Entry 4OLV (X-ray diffraction, 2.50 A resolution); this record covers chains G and H of the 3 polymer chains in the assembly.

Chain G:
Name: Envelope glycoprotein gp160
Organism: Human immunodeficiency virus 1
Reference sequence: Q0ED31 (B1NCW8_9HIV1); the construct has insertions or renumbered stretches relative to UniProt, so the offset changes along the chain: 44-123 = UniProt 43-122; 199-301 = UniProt 201-303; 324-355 = UniProt 325-356; 357-397 = UniProt 357-397; 1 more segments
Sequence (353 residues; numbered 44 to 492; 96 numbers in that range are skipped by the numbering (no residue carries them; nothing is unmodelled there); the number before each row is that of its first residue):
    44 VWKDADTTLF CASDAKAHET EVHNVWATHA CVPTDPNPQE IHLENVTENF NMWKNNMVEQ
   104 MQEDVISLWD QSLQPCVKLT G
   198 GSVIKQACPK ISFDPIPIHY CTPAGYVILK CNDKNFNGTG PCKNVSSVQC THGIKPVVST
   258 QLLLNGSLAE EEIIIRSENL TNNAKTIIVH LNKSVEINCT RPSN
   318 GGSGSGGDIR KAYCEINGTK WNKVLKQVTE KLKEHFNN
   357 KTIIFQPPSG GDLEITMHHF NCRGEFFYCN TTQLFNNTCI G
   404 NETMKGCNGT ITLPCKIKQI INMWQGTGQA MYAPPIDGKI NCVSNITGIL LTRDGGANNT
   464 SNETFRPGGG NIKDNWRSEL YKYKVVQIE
Disordered / not traced: 318-324, 404-407
Disulfide bonds: Cys-54/Cys-74, Cys-119/Cys-205, Cys-218/Cys-247, Cys-228/Cys-239, Cys-296/Cys-331, Cys-378/Cys-445, Cys-385/Cys-418, Cys-395/Cys-410
Covalently attached groups: N-acetylglucosamine (NAG) linked to Asn-234, Asn-241, Asn-262, Asn-276, Asn-289, Asn-295, Asn-334, Asn-386, Asn-392, Asn-448
Construct notes: linker (124, 198, 318-323)

Chain H:
Name: Antigen binding fragment of heavy chain: Antibody VRC01
Organism: Homo sapiens
Notes: antibody fragment or engineered binder
Sequence (228 residues; numbered 1 to 216 plus 12 insertion-coded residues; the number before each row is that of its first residue; a row labelled like 82A-82C holds insertion residues (82A, then the next letters in order)):
     1 QVRLSQSGGQ MKKPGDSMRI SCRASGYEFI NCPINWIRLA PGKRPEWMGW MK
   52A P
    53 RFGAVSYARQ LQGRVTMTRD MYSETAFLEL
82A-82C RSL
    83 TSDDTAVYFC TRGKYCTA
100A-100H RDYYNWDF
   101 EHWGQGTPVT VSSASTKGPS VFPLAPSSKS TSGGTAALGC LVKDYFPEPV TVSWNSGALT
   161 SGVHTFPAVL QSSGLYSLSS VVTVPSSSLG TQTYICNVNH KPSNTKVDKK VEPKSC
Disulfide bonds: Cys-22/Cys-92, Cys-32/Cys-98, Cys-140/Cys-196

Interface between chain G and chain H:
Residue-residue contacts (41; chain G residue first):
  Lys-97(G) / Asp-100B(H)  salt bridge
  Glu-102(G) / Arg-100A(H)  salt bridge
  Asn-279(G) / Tyr-100D(H)
  Asn-279(G) / Trp-100F(H)  hydrogen bond
  Asn-280(G) / Trp-47(H)
  Asn-280(G) / Trp-50(H)  hydrogen bond
  Asn-280(G) / Trp-100F(H)
  Ala-281(G) / Trp-50(H)
  Ala-281(G) / Lys-52(H)  hydrogen bond (backbone-side chain)
  Ala-281(G) / Tyr-100C(H)
  Ala-281(G) / Trp-100F(H)  hydrophobic
  Lys-282(G) / Tyr-100C(H)  hydrogen bond (side chain-backbone)
  Ser-365(G) / Val-57(H)
  Ser-365(G) / Tyr-59(H)
  Ser-365(G) / Gln-64(H)  hydrogen bond
  Gly-366(G) / Val-57(H)
  Gly-367(G) / Phe-54(H)
  Gly-367(G) / Gly-55(H)
  Asp-368(G) / Phe-54(H)  hydrogen bond (backbone-backbone)
  Asp-368(G) / Arg-71(H)  salt bridge
  Glu-370(G) / Phe-54(H)
  Ile-371(G) / Phe-54(H)
  Ile-371(G) / Ala-56(H)  hydrophobic
  Asn-425(G) / Phe-54(H)
  Met-426(G) / Phe-54(H)
  Trp-427(G) / Arg-53(H)  hydrogen bond (backbone-side chain)
  Trp-427(G) / Phe-54(H)  hydrophobic
  Gln-428(G) / Arg-53(H)  hydrogen bond (backbone-side chain)
  Gly-429(G) / Arg-53(H)
  Asp-457(G) / Arg-61(H)  hydrogen bond (backbone-side chain)
  Gly-458(G) / Ala-60(H)
  Gly-458(G) / Arg-61(H)  hydrogen bond (backbone-backbone)
  Gly-459(G) / Trp-47(H)
  Gly-459(G) / Ala-60(H)
  Ala-460(G) / Gln-62(H)
  Asn-461(G) / Arg-61(H)  hydrogen bond
  Glu-466(G) / Arg-61(H)  salt bridge
  Thr-467(G) / Arg-61(H)
  Arg-469(G) / Gln-64(H)
  Gly-473(G) / Phe-54(H)
  Lys-476(G) / Ala-100(H)  hydrogen bond (side chain-backbone)
Interface residues without a listed pair, chain G (33 interface residues in all): Asn-99, Thr-283, Arg-456, Thr-463, Asn-465, Arg-480
Interface residues without a listed pair, chain H (23 interface residues in all): Ile-30, Ser-58, Asn-100E

In short:
Chain G and chain H form an interface of 33 and 23 residues respectively, with 12 hydrogen bonds and 4 salt
bridges. Among the polar pairs are Lys-97(G)/Asp-100B(H), Glu-102(G)/Arg-100A(H) and Asp-368(G)/Arg-71(H).
Covalently linked N-acetylglucosamine: at Asn-234(G), Asn-241(G), Asn-262(G), Asn-276(G), Asn-289(G) and
Asn-295(G) and 4 more.
Chain G is Envelope glycoprotein gp160 (Human immunodeficiency virus 1) and chain H is Antigen binding
fragment of heavy chain: Antibody VRC01 (Homo sapiens); the structure, Crystal structure of antibody
VRC07-G54F in complex with clade A/E 93TH057 HIV-1 gp120 core, was determined by X-ray diffraction together
with 4OLU, 4OLW, 4OLX, 4OLY, 4OLZ, 4OM0 and 4OM1 from the same study.
